8YRO - chains A and E of the 9 polymer chains in the assembly; structure by electron microscopy, 3.27 A resolution.

# Chain A
Molecule: Spike glycoprotein
Source organism: Severe acute respiratory syndrome coronavirus 2
Reference sequence: P0DTC2 (SPIKE_SARS2); residue numbers follow UniProt; this construct covers 14-142, 145-1208
Chain sequence (1259 residues; numbered -5 to 1255; 2 numbers in that range are skipped by the numbering (no residue carries them; nothing is unmodelled there); the number before each row is that of its first residue; numbers below 1 keep their minus sign (Met-5 is residue -5)):
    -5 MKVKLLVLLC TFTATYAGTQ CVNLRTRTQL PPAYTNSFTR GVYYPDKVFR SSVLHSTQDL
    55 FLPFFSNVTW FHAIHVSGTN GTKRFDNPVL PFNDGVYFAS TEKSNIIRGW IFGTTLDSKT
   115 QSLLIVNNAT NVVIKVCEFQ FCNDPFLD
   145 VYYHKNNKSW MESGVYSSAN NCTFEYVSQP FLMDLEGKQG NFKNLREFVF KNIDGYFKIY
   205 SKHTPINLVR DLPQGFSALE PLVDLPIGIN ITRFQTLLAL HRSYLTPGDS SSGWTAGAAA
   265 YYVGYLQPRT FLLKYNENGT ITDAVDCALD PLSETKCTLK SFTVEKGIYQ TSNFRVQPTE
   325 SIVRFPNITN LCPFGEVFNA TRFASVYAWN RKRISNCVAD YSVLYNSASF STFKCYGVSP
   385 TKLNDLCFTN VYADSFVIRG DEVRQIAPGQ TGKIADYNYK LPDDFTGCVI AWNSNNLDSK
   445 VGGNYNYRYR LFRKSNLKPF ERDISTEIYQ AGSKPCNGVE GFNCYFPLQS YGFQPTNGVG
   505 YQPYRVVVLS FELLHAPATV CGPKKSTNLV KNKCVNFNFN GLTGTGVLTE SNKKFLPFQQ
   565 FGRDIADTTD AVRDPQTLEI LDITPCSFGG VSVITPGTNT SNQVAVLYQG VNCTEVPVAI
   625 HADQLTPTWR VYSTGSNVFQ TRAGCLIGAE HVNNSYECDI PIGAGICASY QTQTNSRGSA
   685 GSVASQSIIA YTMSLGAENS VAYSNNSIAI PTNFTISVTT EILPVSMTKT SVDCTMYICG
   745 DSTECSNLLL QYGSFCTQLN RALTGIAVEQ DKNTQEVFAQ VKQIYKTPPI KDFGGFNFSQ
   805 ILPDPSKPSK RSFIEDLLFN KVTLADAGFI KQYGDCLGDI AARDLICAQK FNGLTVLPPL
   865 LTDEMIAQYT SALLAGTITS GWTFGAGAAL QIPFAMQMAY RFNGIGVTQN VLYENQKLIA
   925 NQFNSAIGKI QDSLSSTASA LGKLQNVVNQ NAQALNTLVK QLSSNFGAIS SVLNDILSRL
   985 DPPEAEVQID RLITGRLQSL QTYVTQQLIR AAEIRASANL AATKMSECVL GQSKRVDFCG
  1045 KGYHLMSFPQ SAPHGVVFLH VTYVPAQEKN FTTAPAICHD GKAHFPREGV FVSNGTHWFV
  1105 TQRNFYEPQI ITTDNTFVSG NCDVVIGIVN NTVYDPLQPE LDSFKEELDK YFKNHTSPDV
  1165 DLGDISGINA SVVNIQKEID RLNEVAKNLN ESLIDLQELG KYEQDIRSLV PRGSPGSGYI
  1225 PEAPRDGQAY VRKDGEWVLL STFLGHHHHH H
Unresolved in the structure: -5 to 26, 69-79, 123-124, 145-164, 173-185, 210-215, 244-262, 477-479, 621-639, 677-688, 827-853, 937-944, 1091-1092, 1106-1108, 1144-1255
Differences from the reference sequence: expression tag (-5 to 13, 1209-1255); variant Arg19 (Thr in P0DTC2), Asp142 (Gly in P0DTC2), Gly158 (Arg in P0DTC2), Arg452 (Leu in P0DTC2), Lys478 (Thr in P0DTC2), Gly614 (Asp in P0DTC2), Arg681 (Pro in P0DTC2), Gly682 (Arg in P0DTC2), Ser683 (Arg in P0DTC2), Gly685 (Arg in P0DTC2), Asn950 (Asp in P0DTC2), Pro986 (Lys in P0DTC2), Pro987 (Val in P0DTC2)
Cystine bridges: Cys131-Cys166, Cys291-Cys301, Cys336-Cys361, Cys379-Cys432, Cys391-Cys525, Cys480-Cys488, Cys538-Cys590, Cys617-Cys649, Cys662-Cys671, Cys738-Cys760, Cys743-Cys749, Cys1032-Cys1043, Cys1082-Cys1126
Curated features (UniProtKB/Swiss-Prot):
  - region: Asn280 to Cys301 (Putative superantigen), Arg403 to Asp405 (Integrin-binding motif), Asn448 to Tyr451, Tyr453 to Phe456 (Immunodominant HLA epitope recognized by the CD8+), Ser816 to Tyr837 (Fusion peptide 1), Lys835 to Phe855 (Fusion peptide 2), Asp1163 to Glu1202 (Heptad repeat 2)
  - site: Arg815, Ser816 (Cleavage)
  - glycosylation: Asn17 (N-linked (GlcNAc...) (complex) asparagine), Asn61 (N-linked (GlcNAc...) (hybrid) asparagine), Asn74 (N-linked (GlcNAc...) (complex) asparagine), Asn122 (N-linked (GlcNAc...) (hybrid) asparagine), Asn165 (N-linked (GlcNAc...) (complex) asparagine), Asn234 (N-linked (GlcNAc...) (high mannose) asparagine), Asn282 (N-linked (GlcNAc...) (complex) asparagine), Thr323 (O-linked (GalNAc) threonine), Ser325 (O-linked (HexNAc...) serine), Asn331 (N-linked (GlcNAc...) (complex) asparagine), Asn343 (N-linked (GlcNAc...) (complex) asparagine), Asn603 (N-linked (GlcNAc...) (hybrid) asparagine), Asn616 (N-linked (GlcNAc...) (complex) asparagine), Asn657 (N-linked (GlcNAc...) (complex) asparagine), Thr676 (O-linked (GlcNAc...) threonine), Thr678 (O-linked (GlcNAc...) threonine), Asn709 (N-linked (GlcNAc...) (high mannose) asparagine), Asn717 (N-linked (GlcNAc...) (hybrid) asparagine), Asn801 (N-linked (GlcNAc...) (hybrid) asparagine), Asn1074 (N-linked (GlcNAc...) (hybrid) asparagine) and 5 more in UniProt
  - natural variant: Leu18 (L18F: In strain: Beta/B.1.351, Gamma/P.1 and 1 more), Thr20 (T20N: In strain: Gamma/P.1), Leu24 to Ala27 (sequence variant, change not given here; In strain: Omicron/BA.2, Omicron/BA.2.12.1 and 6 more), Pro26 (P26S: In strain: Gamma/P.1), Gln52 (Q52H: In strain: Omicron/EG.5.1), Ala67 (A67V: In strain: Eta/B.1.525, Omicron/BA.1), His69 to Val70 (deletion: In strain: Alpha/B.1.1.7, Eta/B.1.525 and 5 more), Gly75 (G75V: In strain: Lambda/C.37), Thr76 (T76I: In strain: Lambda/C.37), Asp80 (D80A: In strain: Beta/B.1.351), Val83 (V83A: In strain: Omicron/XBB.1.5, Omicron/EG.5.1), Thr95 (T95I: In strain: Iota/B.1.526, Mu/B.1.621 and 2 more), 69 further natural variant entries in UniProt
  - mutagenesis: His69 to Val70 (Increased incorporation of cleaved spike into virions), Asn121 (N121Q: Partial loss of biliverdin affinity), Arg190 (R190K: Partial loss of biliverdin affinity), Asn234 (N234Q: Increased resistance to neutralizing antibodies), Asn331 (N331Q: Reduced viral infectivity), Asn343 (N343Q: Reduced viral infectivity), Tyr453 (Y453F: Decreased HLA binding to NF9 epitope. Increased binding affinity to human ACE2), Ala475 (A475V: Increased resistance to neutralizing antibodies), Val483 (V483A: Increased resistance to neutralizing antibodies), Glu484 (E484D: Increased replication in human TMEM106B overexpressing cells), Phe490 (F490L: Increased resistance to neutralizing antibodies and human covalescent sera neutralization), Gln493 (Q493N: Reduced host ACE2-binding affinity in vitro; Q493Y: Reduced host ACE2-binding affinity in vitro), 8 further mutagenesis entries in UniProt

# Chain E
Molecule: JL-8C Heavy Chain
Source organism: Homo sapiens
Chain sequence (121 residues; row label = number of the first residue in the row; note: 4 numbers in that range are skipped by the numbering (no residue carries them; nothing is unmodelled there)):
     1 QVQLVQSGA
    11 EVKKPGESLK ISCKGSGYSF TSHWIGWVRQ KPGKGLEWVG IIHPY
    58 DSDTRYSPSF Q
    70 GLVTFSADKS SSTAYLQWSS LQASDTAIYY CARRTDQYGS HGMDVWGQGT TVTVSS
Cystine bridges: Cys23-Cys100

# Interface between chain A and chain E
Pairs across the interface - 20 pairs, chain A then chain E:
  Lys458(A) with Asp105(E); Tyr107(E)
  Ser459(A) with Gly108(E), hydrogen bond (side chain-backbone)
  Ile468(A) with Arg62(E)
  Ser469(A) with Trp34(E); Asp105(E)
  Thr470(A) with Trp34(E); His53(E), hydrogen bond (backbone-side chain)
  Glu471(A) with Thr31(E); Ser32(E); His33(E), hydrogen bond (side chain-backbone); Trp34(E), hydrogen bond (side chain-backbone); His53(E), salt bridge
  Ile472(A) with Thr31(E)
  Gln474(A) with Tyr107(E), hydrogen bond
  Asn481(A) with Lys78(E), hydrogen bond (backbone-side chain)
  Gly482(A) with Thr31(E); Tyr55(E); Lys78(E)
  Val483(A) with Lys78(E)
Also at the interface, not in a pair above, chain A (12 interface residues in all): Asp467
Also at the interface, not in a pair above, chain E (13 interface residues in all): Arg103, Gln106
The authors on this interface:
  - epitope / paratope residues, chain A: Phe464(A), Asn481(A)

# In short
The interface between chain A and chain E involves 12 residues on one side and 13 on the other, with 6
hydrogen bonds and 1 salt bridge. Polar pairs include Glu471(A)-His53(E), Ser459(A)-Gly108(E) and
Thr470(A)-His53(E). UniProt lists 21 mutagenesis sites on chain A. The paper reports epitope/paratope residues
Phe464(A) and Asn481(A).
Chain A is Spike glycoprotein (Severe acute respiratory syndrome coronavirus 2) and chain E is JL-8C Heavy
Chain (Homo sapiens); the structure, SARS-CoV-2 Delta Spike in complex with JL-8C, was determined by electron
microscopy, deposited together with 8X0X, 8X0Y, 8YRP and 8YZ5.
